Entry 2X5V (X-ray diffraction, 3.00 A resolution); this record covers chains C and L of the 4 polymer chains in the assembly.

Chain C:
Molecule: Photosynthetic reaction center cytochrome C subunit
From: Blastochloris viridis
UniProt: P07173 (CYCR_RHOVI); residues 1-336 here correspond to UniProt positions 21-356 (UniProt number = residue number + 20)
Sequence (336 residues; numbered 1 to 336; the number before each row is that of its first residue):
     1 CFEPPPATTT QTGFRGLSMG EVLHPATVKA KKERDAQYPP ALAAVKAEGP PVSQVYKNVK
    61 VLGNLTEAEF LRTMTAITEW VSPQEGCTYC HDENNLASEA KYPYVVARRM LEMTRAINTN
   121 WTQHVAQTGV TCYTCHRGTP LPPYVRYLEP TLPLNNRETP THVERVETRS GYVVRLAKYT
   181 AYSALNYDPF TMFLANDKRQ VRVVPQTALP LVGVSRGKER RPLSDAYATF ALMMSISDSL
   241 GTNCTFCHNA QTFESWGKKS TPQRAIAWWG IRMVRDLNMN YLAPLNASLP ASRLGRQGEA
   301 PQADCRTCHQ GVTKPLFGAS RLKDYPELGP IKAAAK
Disordered / not traced: 333-336
Covalently attached groups: heme c (HEC) linked to Cys87, Cys90, Cys132, Cys135, Cys244, Cys247, Cys305, Cys308
Metal / ion sites: heme c Fe (4 sites), coordinated by Met74, His91, Met110, His124, His136, Met233, His248, His309
Ligand contacts:
  - heme c (HEC), molecule 1: Tyr56, Lys57, Asn58, Val59, Lys60, Val61, Leu62, Phe70, Leu71, Met74, Thr75, Ile77, Thr78, Val81, Ser82, Gly86, His91, Leu96, Ala97, Pro103, Tyr104, Ala107, Arg108, Leu111
  - heme c (HEC), molecule 2: Ile77, Val81, Tyr89, Tyr102, Pro103, Val106, Ala107, Met110, Leu111, Met113, Thr114, Ile117, Thr131, His136, Pro140, Leu141, Pro142, Leu282, Leu289, Arg293, Pro301, Gln302, Thr307
  - heme c (HEC), molecule 3: Ile117, His124, Val125, Ala126, Thr128, Gly129, Val130, Leu194, Ile236, Leu240, Phe246, Gln263, Ile266, Ala267, Gly270, Ile271, Met273, Val274, Asp304, His309, Thr313, Lys314, Pro315
  - heme c (HEC), molecule 4: Gln200, Val201, Arg202, Val203, Val204, Thr229, Phe230, Met233, Met234, Ile236, Ser237, Leu240, Thr242, Asn243, His248, Phe253, Glu254, Arg264, Ala267, Trp268, Ile271, Arg272
Curated features (UniProtKB/Swiss-Prot):
  - binding site (heme): Met74, Cys87, Cys90, His91, Met110, His124, Cys132, Cys135, His136, Met233, Cys244, Cys247, His248, Cys305, Cys308, His309
  - site: Cys1 (Not N-palmitoylated)
  - lipidation: Cys1 (S-diacylglycerol cysteine)

Chain L:
Molecule: Reaction center protein L chain
From: Blastochloris viridis
UniProt: P06009 (RCEL_RHOVI); residues 0-273 here correspond to UniProt positions 1-274 (UniProt number = residue number + 1)
Sequence (274 residues; numbered 0 to 273; the number before each row is that of its first residue; numbering starts at 0):
     0 MALLSFERKY RVRGGTLIGG DLFDFWVGPY FVGFFGVSAI FFIFLGVSLI GYAASQGPTW
    60 DPFAISINPP DLKYGLGAAP LLEGGFWQAI TVCALGAFIS WMLREVEISR KLGIGWHVPL
   120 AFCVPIFMFC VLQVFRPLLL GSWGHAFPYG ILSHLDWVNN FGYQYLNWHY NPGHMSSVSF
   180 LFVNAMALGL HGGLILSVAN PGDGDKVKTA EHENQYFRDV VGYSIGALSI HRLGLFLASN
   240 IFLTGAFGTI ASGPFWTRGW PEWWGWWLDI PFWS
Disordered / not traced: 0
Metal / ion sites: bacteriochlorophyll b Mg site 1 near His153 (its only coordinating residue here); bacteriochlorophyll b Mg site 2 near His173 (its only coordinating residue here); Fe2+: His190, His230 (shared with 3 residues of chain M)
Ligand contacts:
  - bacteriochlorophyll b (BCB), molecule 1: Val46, Phe97, Phe128, Leu131, Phe146, Ile150, Leu151, His153, Leu154, Trp156, Val157
  - bacteriochlorophyll b (BCB), molecule 2: Phe97, Phe121, Pro124, Ile125, Met127, Phe128, Leu131, Val157, Asn158, Phe160, Gly161, Tyr162, Trp167, His168, Gly172, His173, Ser176, Val177, Leu180, Phe181, Ile240, Phe241, Gly244, Ala245, Gly247, Thr248
  - bacteriochlorophyll b (BCB), molecule 3: Val157, Tyr162, His168, Leu180, Phe181
  - bacteriochlorophyll b (BCB), molecule 4: His168, Met174, Val177, Ser178, Phe181, Val182, Met185
  - bacteriopheophytin b (BPB), molecule 1: Phe41, Ile42, Ile49, Ile89, Cys92, Ala93, Ala96, Phe97, Trp100, Glu104, Val117, Ala120, Phe121, Pro124, Phe128, Phe146, Tyr148, Gly149, Ile150, His153, Ala237, Ser238, Ile240, Phe241
  - bacteriopheophytin b (BPB), molecule 2: Phe181, Ala184, Met185, Leu189, Val219, Val220
  - menaquinone-7 (MQ7): Val26, Tyr29, Phe30, Val31, Gly35, Ile39, Ile42, Trp100, Arg103
Curated features (UniProtKB/Swiss-Prot):
  - binding site ((7R,8Z)-bacteriochlorophyll b): His153, His173
  - binding site (Fe cation): His190, His230
  - binding site (a ubiquinone): Phe216

Interface between chain C and chain L:
Contacting residue pairs - 67 pairs, chain C then chain L:
  Cys1(C) - Trp255(L)
  Cys1(C) - Trp262(L)  hydrogen bond (backbone-side chain)
  Phe2(C) - Phe254(L)
  Phe2(C) - Trp255(L)  hydrophobic
  Phe2(C) - Trp262(L)
  Glu3(C) - Pro253(L)
  Glu3(C) - Phe254(L)  hydrogen bond (backbone-backbone)
  Glu3(C) - Thr256(L)  hydrogen bond
  Glu3(C) - Arg257(L)  salt bridge
  Pro5(C) - Pro253(L)
  Ala7(C) - Gly252(L)
  Thr9(C) - Leu71(L)
  Thr9(C) - His144(L)  hydrogen bond
  Thr10(C) - Leu71(L)
  Gln11(C) - Asp70(L)  hydrogen bond
  Gln11(C) - Leu71(L)  hydrogen bond (side chain-backbone)
  Phe14(C) - Asn67(L)
  Arg15(C) - Asn67(L)  hydrogen bond (side chain-backbone)
  Arg15(C) - Pro68(L)  hydrogen bond (side chain-backbone)
  Arg15(C) - Pro69(L)
  Arg15(C) - Asp70(L)
  Arg15(C) - Leu81(L)  hydrogen bond (side chain-backbone)
  Arg15(C) - Glu82(L)  salt bridge
  Arg15(C) - Gly83(L)
  Gly16(C) - Pro68(L)
  Gly16(C) - Pro147(L)
  Gly16(C) - Trp156(L)
  Leu17(C) - Asp155(L)
  Leu17(C) - Trp156(L)
  Leu17(C) - Asn159(L)  hydrogen bond (backbone-side chain)
  Ser18(C) - Trp156(L)
  Ser18(C) - Asn159(L)
  Ser18(C) - Phe160(L)
  Ser18(C) - Gln163(L)  hydrogen bond
  Met19(C) - Asn159(L)
  Gly20(C) - Gln163(L)  hydrogen bond (backbone-side chain)
  Val22(C) - Gln163(L)
  Val22(C) - Thr256(L)
  His24(C) - Thr256(L)
  Thr161(C) - Ser273(L)  hydrogen bond (side chain-backbone)
  Val163(C) - Ser273(L)
  Lys178(C) - Asp268(L)  salt bridge
  Ala181(C) - Pro260(L)
  Ala181(C) - Glu261(L)
  Tyr182(C) - Pro260(L)
  Tyr182(C) - Glu261(L)
  Tyr182(C) - Gly264(L)
  Tyr182(C) - Leu267(L)  hydrophobic
  Tyr182(C) - Asp268(L)  hydrogen bond
  Ser183(C) - Tyr169(L)
  Ala184(C) - Tyr169(L)  hydrogen bond (backbone-side chain)
  Phe230(C) - Leu165(L)
  Phe230(C) - Asn166(L)
  Met234(C) - Leu165(L)  hydrophobic
  Ser237(C) - Leu165(L)
  Asp238(C) - Glu261(L)
  Asn243(C) - Gln163(L)
  Cys244(C) - Tyr162(L)  hydrogen bond (side chain-backbone)
  Thr245(C) - Asn159(L)
  Thr245(C) - Gln163(L)
  Asn249(C) - Asn159(L)  hydrogen bond
  Ala250(C) - Asn158(L)  hydrogen bond (backbone-side chain)
  Ala250(C) - Asn159(L)  hydrogen bond (backbone-side chain)
  Ala250(C) - Tyr162(L)  hydrophobic
  Gln251(C) - Asp155(L)  hydrogen bond
  Gln251(C) - Asn158(L)
  Phe253(C) - Tyr162(L)  hydrophobic
Other interface residues (no listed pair), chain C (40 interface residues in all): Pro4, Leu23, Glu164, Val174, Thr242
Other interface residues (no listed pair), chain L (40 interface residues in all): Leu139, Gly143, Ala145, Tyr164, Ala250, Trp259, Trp265

Overview:
Chain C and chain L each contribute 40 residues to their interface; the contacts include 20 hydrogen bonds and
3 salt bridges. Among the polar pairs are Glu3(C)-Arg257(L), Arg15(C)-Glu82(L) and Lys178(C)-Asp268(L). Bound
to chain L: 4 copies of bacteriochlorophyll b, bacteriopheophytin b and menaquinone-7.
Here chain C is Photosynthetic reaction center cytochrome C subunit and chain L is Reaction center protein L
chain, both from Blastochloris viridis. Entry 2X5V (80 microsecond laue diffraction snapshot from crystals of
a photosynthetic reaction centre 3 millisecond following photoactivation) was determined by X-ray diffraction
together with 2X5U from the same study.
